Entry 6N2D (electron microscopy, 3.30 A resolution); this record covers chains b1 and a of the 13 polymer chains in the assembly.

== Chain b1 ==
Molecule: ATP synthase subunit b
Source organism: Bacillus sp. PS3
Chain sequence (167 residues; row label = number of the first residue in the row):
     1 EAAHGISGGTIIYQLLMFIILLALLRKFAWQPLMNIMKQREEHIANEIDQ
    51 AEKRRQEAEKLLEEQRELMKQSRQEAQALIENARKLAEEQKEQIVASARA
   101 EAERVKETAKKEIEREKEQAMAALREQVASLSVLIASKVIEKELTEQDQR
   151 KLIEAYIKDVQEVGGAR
Unresolved in the structure: 1-6, 50-167

== Chain a ==
Molecule: ATP synthase subunit a
Source organism: Bacillus sp. PS3
Chain sequence (237 residues; numbered 1 to 237; the number before each row is that of its first residue):
     1 MEHKAPLVEFLGLTFNLSDMLMITITCLIVFIIAVAATRSLQLRPTGMQN
    51 FMEWVFDFVRGIINSTMDWQTGGRFLTLGVTLIMYVFVANMLGLPFSVHV
   101 NGELWWKSPTADATVTLTLAVMVVALTHYYGVKMKGASDYLRDYTRPVAW
   151 LFPLKIIEEFANTLTLGLRLFGNIYAGEILLGLLASLGTHYGVLGAVGAA
   201 IPMMVWQAFSIFVGTIQAFIFTMLTMVYMAHKVSHDH
Unresolved in the structure: 1-5, 132-151, 192-197, 235-237
From the paper describing this entry:
  - catalytic residues: Arg-169 (proposed by the authors, not directly observed)

== Chain b1 / chain a interface ==
Contacting residue pairs (24; chain b1 residue first):
  Gly-9(b1) with Thr-189(a)
  Thr-10(b1) with Ala-185(a); Thr-189(a)
  Ile-11(b1) with Phe-96(a)
  Tyr-13(b1) with Ala-185(a); Gly-188(a); Thr-189(a)
  Gln-14(b1) with Pro-95(a); Phe-96(a), hydrogen bond (side chain-backbone); Ser-97(a); Ala-185(a); Met-203(a)
  Leu-15(b1) with Pro-95(a)
  Met-17(b1) with Ala-200(a), hydrophobic; Met-203(a), hydrophobic
  Phe-18(b1) with Pro-95(a), hydrophobic; Gln-207(a)
  Leu-21(b1) with Met-204(a); Gln-207(a); Ala-208(a)
  Leu-25(b1) with Ile-211(a), hydrophobic
  Arg-40(b1) with Glu-53(a); Trp-54(a)
  Ile-44(b1) with Pro-45(a), hydrophobic
Also at the interface, not in a pair above, chain b1 (14 interface residues in all): Met-37, Glu-41
Also at the interface, not in a pair above, chain a (23 interface residues in all): Asn-50, Asp-57, Leu-94, Val-98, Leu-181, Leu-184, Ser-186, Ala-199
The authors on this interface:
  - specific contacts: Tyr-13(b1)/Gly-188(a)

== Overview ==
Chain b1 and chain a form an interface of 14 and 23 residues respectively; the contacts include 1 hydrogen
bond. The hydrogen-bonded pair is Gln-14(b1)/Phe-96(a). The authors report a contact between Tyr-13(b1) and
Gly-188(a). From the paper: the catalytic residue Arg-169(a).
Here chain b1 is ATP synthase subunit b and chain a is ATP synthase subunit a, both from Bacillus sp. PS3.
Entry 6N2D (Bacillus PS3 ATP synthase membrane region) was determined by electron microscopy together with
6N2Y, 6N2Z and 6N30 from the same study.
